6HMW - chains D and E of the 5 polymer chains in the assembly; structure by X-ray diffraction, 1.95 A resolution.

Chain D (and E):
Name: Cholera enterotoxin B-subunit
Organism: Vibrio cholerae
Notes: chain E of this document is another copy of the same molecule, construct and numbering; everything in this record applies to it too
UniProtKB: Q57193 (Q57193_VIBCL); residues 1-103 here correspond to UniProt positions 22-124 (UniProt number = residue number + 21)
Sequence (103 residues; numbered 1 to 103; the number before each row is that of its first residue):
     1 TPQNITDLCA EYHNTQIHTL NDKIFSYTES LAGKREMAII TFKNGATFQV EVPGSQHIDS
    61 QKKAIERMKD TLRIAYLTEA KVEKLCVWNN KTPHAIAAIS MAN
Disulfides: Cys9-Cys86
Glycans and other covalent adducts: beta-L-fucopyranose (FUL) linked to Thr1
Ion coordination: Ca2+ site 1: Glu79 (together with bicine) (shared with 1 residue of chain F; 1 residue of chain G)
Small-molecule neighbours:
  - bicine (BCN), molecule 1: Lys23, Tyr76, Leu77, Glu79
  - bicine (BCN), molecule 2: Ala80, Lys81, Asn103
  - beta-L-fucopyranose (FUL): His18, Gly45, Ala46, Thr47, Phe48, Thr92, Pro93, His94
What the authors report for this chain:
  - binding site for beta-L-fucopyranose: Gly45, Thr47
  - mutagenesis - H18A (39.5 +/- 0.9 nM): increased binding to GM1os
  - mutagenesis - H18A/H94A (80.0 +/- 0.4 nM): decreased binding to GM1os

Chain D / chain E interface:
Pairs across the interface - 60 pairs, chain D then chain E:
  Thr1(D) - Met37(E)
  Thr1(D) - Gln49(E)
  Thr1(D) - Thr92(E)
  Pro2(D) - Arg35(E)
  Pro2(D) - Ile39(E)
  Pro2(D) - Pro93(E)
  Gln3(D) - Ile39(E)
  Gln3(D) - Thr47(E)
  Gln3(D) - Thr92(E)
  Gln3(D) - Pro93(E)
  Ile5(D) - Thr28(E)
  Leu8(D) - Ser30(E)
  Glu11(D) - Arg35(E)  salt bridge
  Tyr12(D) - Ala32(E)
  Tyr12(D) - Gly33(E)  hydrogen bond (side chain-backbone)
  Tyr12(D) - Arg35(E)
  Ile58(D) - Glu36(E)
  Ser60(D) - Glu36(E)  hydrogen bond
  Ser60(D) - Pro53(E)
  Gln61(D) - Leu31(E)  hydrogen bond (side chain-backbone)
  Gln61(D) - Gly33(E)
  Gln61(D) - Glu36(E)
  Lys63(D) - Pro53(E)
  Lys63(D) - Lys62(E)
  Lys63(D) - Glu66(E)  salt bridge
  Ala64(D) - Leu31(E)  hydrophobic
  Arg67(D) - Tyr27(E)  hydrogen bond
  Arg67(D) - Glu29(E)  salt bridge
  Arg67(D) - Glu66(E)  salt bridge
  Arg67(D) - Lys69(E)  hydrogen bond (side chain-backbone)
  Arg67(D) - Asp70(E)  salt bridge
  Arg67(D) - Arg73(E)  hydrogen bond (backbone-side chain)
  Met68(D) - Glu29(E)  hydrogen bond (backbone-side chain)
  Met68(D) - Leu31(E)  hydrophobic
  Asp70(D) - Arg73(E)
  Thr71(D) - Glu29(E)  hydrogen bond
  Thr71(D) - Arg73(E)  hydrogen bond
  Ile74(D) - Leu77(E)  hydrophobic
  Thr78(D) - Leu77(E)
  Ala80(D) - Leu77(E)  hydrophobic
  Trp88(D) - Leu31(E)  hydrophobic
  Ile96(D) - Leu31(E)
  Ala97(D) - Ser30(E)
  Ala97(D) - Leu31(E)  hydrogen bond (backbone-backbone)
  Ala97(D) - Ala32(E)
  Ala98(D) - Glu29(E)
  Ala98(D) - Ser30(E)
  Ile99(D) - Tyr27(E)
  Ile99(D) - Thr28(E)
  Ile99(D) - Glu29(E)  hydrogen bond (backbone-backbone)
  Ser100(D) - Tyr27(E)
  Ser100(D) - Thr28(E)
  Met101(D) - Ser26(E)
  Met101(D) - Tyr27(E)  hydrogen bond (backbone-backbone)
  Met101(D) - Tyr76(E)
  Ala102(D) - Phe25(E)
  Ala102(D) - Ser26(E)
  Ala102(D) - Tyr76(E)  hydrogen bond (backbone-side chain)
  Asn103(D) - Phe25(E)
  Asn103(D) - Tyr76(E)  hydrogen bond (backbone-side chain)
Other interface residues (no listed pair), chain D (31 interface residues in all): Asn4, Asp59, Ile65
Other interface residues (no listed pair), chain E (26 interface residues in all): Lys34

Overview:
Chain D and chain E form an interface of 31 and 26 residues respectively; the contacts include 14 hydrogen
bonds and 5 salt bridges. Polar pairs include Glu11(D)-Arg35(E), Lys63(D)-Glu66(E) and Arg67(D)-Glu29(E). The
paper reports a binding site for beta-L-fucopyranose at Gly45(D) and Thr47(D); H18A of chain D increases
binding to GM1os.
Both chains are Cholera enterotoxin B-subunit (Vibrio cholerae). Entry 6HMW (Cholera toxin classical
B-pentamer in complex with fucose) was determined by X-ray diffraction (same publication as 6HMY).
